Entry 8DAN (electron microscopy, 4.74 A resolution (low resolution: residue-level contacts below are approximate; hydrogen-bond / salt-bridge calls are withheld)); this record covers chains G and J of the 12 polymer chains in the assembly.

[Chain G (and J)]
Protein: E1 envelope glycoprotein
From: Western equine encephalitis virus
Notes: chain J of this document is another copy of the same molecule, construct and numbering; everything in this record applies to it too
UniProt: Q1W679 (Q1W679_WEEV); residues 1-438 here correspond to UniProt positions 798-1235 (UniProt number = residue number + 797)
Chain sequence (438 residues; numbered 1 to 438; the number before each row is that of its first residue):
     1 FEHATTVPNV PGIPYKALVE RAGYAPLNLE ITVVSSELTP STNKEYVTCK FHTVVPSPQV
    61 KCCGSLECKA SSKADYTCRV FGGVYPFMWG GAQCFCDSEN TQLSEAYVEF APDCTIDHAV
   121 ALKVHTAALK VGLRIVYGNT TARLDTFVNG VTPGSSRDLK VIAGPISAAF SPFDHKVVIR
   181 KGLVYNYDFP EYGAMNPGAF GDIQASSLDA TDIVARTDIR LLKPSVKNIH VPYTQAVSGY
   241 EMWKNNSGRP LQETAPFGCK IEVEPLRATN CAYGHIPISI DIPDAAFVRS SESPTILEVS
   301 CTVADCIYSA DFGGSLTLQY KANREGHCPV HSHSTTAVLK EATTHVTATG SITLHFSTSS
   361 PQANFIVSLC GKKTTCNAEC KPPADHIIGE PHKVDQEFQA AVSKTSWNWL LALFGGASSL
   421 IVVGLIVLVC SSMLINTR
Disulfides: Cys-49/Cys-114, Cys-62/Cys-94, Cys-63/Cys-96, Cys-68/Cys-78, Cys-259/Cys-271, Cys-301/Cys-376, Cys-306/Cys-380, Cys-328/Cys-370
Glycans and other covalent adducts: N-acetylglucosamine (NAG) linked to Asn-139

[Chain G / chain J interface]
Residue-residue contacts (9):
  Asn-43(G) with Ser-41(J)
  His-125(G) with His-125(J)
  Phe-147(G) with Tyr-192(J)
  Thr-152(G) with Glu-191(J); Ala-194(J)
  Glu-191(G) with Thr-152(J)
  Tyr-192(G) with Phe-147(J)
  Gly-193(G) with Pro-153(J)
  Ala-194(G) with Thr-152(J)
Other interface residues (no listed pair), chain G (14 interface residues in all): Ser-41, Thr-126, Asn-149, Val-151, Pro-153, His-175
Other interface residues (no listed pair), chain J (14 interface residues in all): Asn-43, Thr-126, Asn-149, Val-151, His-175, Gly-193

[Overview]
Chain G and chain J each contribute 14 residues to their interface. N-acetylglucosamine is covalently linked
to Asn-139(G).
Both chains are E1 envelope glycoprotein (Western equine encephalitis virus). Entry 8DAN (CryoEM structure of
Western equine encephalitis virus VLP in complex with the avian MXRA8 receptor) was determined by electron
microscopy (same publication as 8DAQ and 8SQN).
